PDB entry 6RUE | X-ray diffraction, 1.65 A resolution | chains C and D of the 4 polymer chains in the assembly

[Chain C]
Protein: L-asparaginase
From: Wolinella succinogenes (strain ATCC 29543 / DSM 1740 / LMG 7466 / NCTC 11488 / FDC 602W)
Notes: EC 3.5.1.1
UniProt: P50286 (ASPG_WOLSU); residue numbers follow UniProt; this construct covers 3-17, 31-330
Chain sequence (315 residues; each row starts with the number of its first residue; note: 13 numbers in that range are skipped by the numbering (no residue carries them; nothing is unmodelled there)):
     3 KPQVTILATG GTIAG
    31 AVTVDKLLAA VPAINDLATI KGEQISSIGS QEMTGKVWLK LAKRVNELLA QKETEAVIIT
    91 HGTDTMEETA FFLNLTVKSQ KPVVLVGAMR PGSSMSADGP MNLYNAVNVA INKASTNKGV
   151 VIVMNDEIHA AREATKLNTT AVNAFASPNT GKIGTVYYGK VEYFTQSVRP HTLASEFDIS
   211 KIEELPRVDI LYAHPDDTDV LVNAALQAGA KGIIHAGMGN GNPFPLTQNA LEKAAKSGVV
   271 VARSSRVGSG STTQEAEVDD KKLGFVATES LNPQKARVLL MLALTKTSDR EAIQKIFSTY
Sequence notes: conflict Pro121 (Ser in P50286)
Small-molecule neighbours: aspartic acid (ASP): Gly13, Thr14, Gly59, Ser60, Gln61, Gly92, Thr93, Asp94, Ala118, Met119, Lys166
Curated features (UniProtKB/Swiss-Prot):
  - active site: Thr14 (O-isoaspartyl threonine intermediate)
  - binding site (substrate): Thr93, Asp94

[Chain D]
Protein: L-asparaginase
From: Wolinella succinogenes (strain ATCC 29543 / DSM 1740 / LMG 7466 / NCTC 11488 / FDC 602W)
Notes: EC 3.5.1.1
UniProt: P50286 (ASPG_WOLSU); residue numbers follow UniProt; this construct covers 3-19, 31-330
Chain sequence (317 residues; numbered 3 to 330; 11 numbers in that range are skipped by the numbering (no residue carries them; nothing is unmodelled there); the number before each row is that of its first residue):
     3 KPQVTILATG GTIAGSG
    31 AVTVDKLLAA VPAINDLATI KGEQISSIGS QEMTGKVWLK LAKRVNELLA QKETEAVIIT
    91 HGTDTMEETA FFLNLTVKSQ KPVVLVGAMR PGSSMSADGP MNLYNAVNVA INKASTNKGV
   151 VIVMNDEIHA AREATKLNTT AVNAFASPNT GKIGTVYYGK VEYFTQSVRP HTLASEFDIS
   211 KIEELPRVDI LYAHPDDTDV LVNAALQAGA KGIIHAGMGN GNPFPLTQNA LEKAAKSGVV
   271 VARSSRVGSG STTQEAEVDD KKLGFVATES LNPQKARVLL MLALTKTSDR EAIQKIFSTY
Sequence notes: conflict Pro121 (Ser in P50286)
Small-molecule neighbours: aspartic acid (ASP): Gly13, Thr14, Gly59, Ser60, Gln61, Gly92, Thr93, Asp94, Ala118, Met119, Lys166
Curated features (UniProtKB/Swiss-Prot):
  - active site: Thr14 (O-isoaspartyl threonine intermediate)
  - binding site (substrate): Thr93, Asp94

[How chain C and chain D interact]
Contacting residue pairs - 36 pairs, chain C then chain D:
  Arg162(C) with Phe194(D)
  Glu163(C) with Phe194(D)
  Pro178(C) with Lys182(D)
  Asn179(C) with Lys182(D), hydrogen bond (backbone-side chain)
  Thr180(C) with Thr180(D); Gly181(D); Lys182(D); Phe194(D); Thr195(D)
  Gly181(C) with Thr180(D), hydrogen bond (backbone-backbone)
  Lys182(C) with Pro178(D); Asn179(D), hydrogen bond (side chain-backbone); Thr180(D)
  Glu192(C) with Arg199(D), salt bridge
  Tyr193(C) with Val198(D)
  Phe194(C) with Arg162(D); Glu163(D); Thr180(D); Ser197(D); Val198(D), hydrogen bond (backbone-backbone); Arg199(D); Ser300(D)
  Thr195(C) with Thr180(D); Gln196(D); Val198(D)
  Gln196(C) with Thr195(D); Gln196(D), hydrogen bond (backbone-backbone); Val198(D)
  Ser197(C) with Phe194(D)
  Val198(C) with Tyr193(D); Phe194(D), hydrogen bond (backbone-backbone); Thr195(D); Gln196(D)
  Arg199(C) with Glu192(D), salt bridge; Phe194(D)
  Ser300(C) with Phe194(D)
Interface residues without a listed pair, chain C (20 interface residues in all): Tyr187, Lys190, Thr283, Glu299
Interface residues without a listed pair, chain D (21 interface residues in all): Tyr187, Lys190, Thr283, Glu299, Ser328

[In short]
20 residues of chain C and 21 residues of chain D are in contact; the contacts include 6 hydrogen bonds and 2
salt bridges. Polar contacts include Glu192(C)-Arg199(D), Arg199(C)-Glu192(D) and Asn179(C)-Lys182(D). Ligands
of chain C: aspartic acid. Chain D binds aspartic acid.
Chain C is L-asparaginase and chain D is L-asparaginase, both from Wolinella succinogenes (strain ATCC 29543 /
DSM 1740 / LMG 7466 / NCTC 11488 / FDC 602W); the structure, Wolinella succinogenes L-asparaginase mutant
V23Q,K24T with L-Asp, was determined by X-ray diffraction (same publication as 6RUD and 6RUF).
